PDB entry 1LCV | X-ray diffraction, 2.30 A resolution | chains A and B

# Chain A
Protein: streptavidin
Source organism: Streptomyces avidinii
UniProtKB: P22629 (SAV_STRAV); residues 15-135 here correspond to UniProt positions 39-159 (UniProt number = residue number + 24)
Chain sequence (121 residues; row label = number of the first residue in the row):
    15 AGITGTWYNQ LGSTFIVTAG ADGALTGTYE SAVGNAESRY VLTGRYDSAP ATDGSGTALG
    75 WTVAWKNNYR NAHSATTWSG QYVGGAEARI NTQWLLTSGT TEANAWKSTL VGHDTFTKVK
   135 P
Residues lining bound ligands: norbiotin (SNR): Asn23, Leu25, Ser27, Tyr43, Ser45, Val47, Gly48, Asn49, Ala50, Trp79, Ala86, Ser88, Thr90, Trp92, Trp108, Leu110, Asp128
Swiss-Prot annotation at these positions:
  - motif: Arg59 to Asp61 (Cell attachment site)
  - binding site (biotin): Tyr43, Tyr54, Trp92, Trp108, Trp120
What the authors report for this chain:
  - binding site for norbiotin: Trp120
  - self-association interface (contacts with another copy of this molecule): Trp120

# Chain B
Protein: streptavidin
Source organism: Streptomyces avidinii
UniProtKB: P22629 (SAV_STRAV); residues 215-335 here correspond to UniProt positions 39-159 (UniProt number = residue number - 176)
Chain sequence (121 residues; numbered 215 to 335; the number before each row is that of its first residue):
   215 AGITGTWYNQ LGSTFIVTAG ADGALTGTYE SAVGNAESRY VLTGRYDSAP ATDGSGTALG
   275 WTVAWKNNYR NAHSATTWSG QYVGGAEARI NTQWLLTSGT TEANAWKSTL VGHDTFTKVK
   335 P
Disordered / not traced: 215, 334-335
Residues lining bound ligands: norbiotin (SNR): Asn223, Leu225, Ser227, Tyr243, Ser245, Val247, Gly248, Asn249, Ala250, Trp279, Ala286, Ser288, Thr290, Trp292, Trp308, Leu310, Asp328
Swiss-Prot annotation at these positions:
  - motif: Arg259 to Asp261 (Cell attachment site)
  - binding site (biotin): Tyr243, Tyr254, Trp292, Trp308, Trp320

# How chain A and chain B interact
Pairs across the interface (81; chain A residue first):
  Val55(A) - Arg259(B)
  Thr57(A) - Thr257(B)  hydrogen bond
  Thr57(A) - Gly258(B)
  Thr57(A) - Arg259(B)
  Gly58(A) - Thr257(B)
  Arg59(A) - Val255(B)
  Arg59(A) - Thr257(B)
  Arg59(A) - Thr276(B)
  Arg59(A) - Ala278(B)
  Tyr60(A) - Ala278(B)
  Asp61(A) - Lys280(B)
  Asp61(A) - Asn285(B)  hydrogen bond
  Asp61(A) - His287(B)  salt bridge
  Ser62(A) - Lys280(B)
  Ala63(A) - Lys280(B)
  Ala63(A) - Asn285(B)  hydrogen bond (backbone-side chain)
  Ala63(A) - His287(B)
  Pro64(A) - His287(B)
  Ala65(A) - His287(B)
  Gly68(A) - Thr315(B)
  Ser69(A) - Thr314(B)
  Gly70(A) - Gly313(B)
  Gly70(A) - Thr314(B)  hydrogen bond (backbone-backbone)
  Ala72(A) - Ser288(B)
  Ala72(A) - Ala289(B)
  Ala72(A) - Thr311(B)
  Leu73(A) - Ala289(B)
  Gly74(A) - Thr276(B)  hydrogen bond (backbone-side chain)
  Gly74(A) - Thr291(B)
  Trp75(A) - Thr276(B)  hydrogen bond (backbone-side chain)
  Thr76(A) - Arg259(B)
  Thr76(A) - Gly274(B)  hydrogen bond (side chain-backbone)
  Thr76(A) - Trp275(B)  hydrogen bond (side chain-backbone)
  Ala78(A) - Arg259(B)
  Ala78(A) - Tyr260(B)
  Lys80(A) - Asp261(B)
  Lys80(A) - Ser262(B)
  Lys80(A) - Ala263(B)
  Asn85(A) - Asp261(B)  hydrogen bond
  Asn85(A) - Ala263(B)  hydrogen bond (side chain-backbone)
  His87(A) - Asp261(B)  salt bridge
  His87(A) - Ala263(B)  hydrogen bond (side chain-backbone)
  His87(A) - Pro264(B)
  His87(A) - Ala265(B)
  His87(A) - Ala272(B)
  Ser88(A) - Ala272(B)
  Ala89(A) - Ala272(B)
  Ala89(A) - Leu273(B)
  Ala89(A) - Ser293(B)
  Thr91(A) - Gly274(B)
  Thr91(A) - Thr291(B)
  Thr91(A) - Trp292(B)
  Thr91(A) - Ser293(B)
  Trp92(A) - Thr291(B)
  Ser93(A) - Ala289(B)
  Ser93(A) - Thr291(B)
  Ser93(A) - Leu309(B)  hydrogen bond (side chain-backbone)
  Ser93(A) - Thr311(B)  hydrogen bond
  Gly94(A) - Thr311(B)  hydrogen bond (backbone-side chain)
  Gln95(A) - Ser312(B)  hydrogen bond (side chain-backbone)
  Gln95(A) - Gly313(B)
  Gln95(A) - Thr314(B)  hydrogen bond
  Gln95(A) - Ser322(B)
  Gln107(A) - Leu309(B)
  Gln107(A) - Thr323(B)
  Trp108(A) - Leu309(B)
  Leu109(A) - Ser293(B)  hydrogen bond (backbone-side chain)
  Leu109(A) - Gln307(B)
  Leu109(A) - Leu309(B)  hydrophobic
  Thr111(A) - Ala272(B)
  Thr111(A) - Ser293(B)  hydrogen bond
  Thr111(A) - Gly294(B)
  Ser112(A) - Gln295(B)
  Gly113(A) - Gly270(B)
  Gly113(A) - Gln295(B)
  Thr114(A) - Ser269(B)
  Thr114(A) - Gly270(B)  hydrogen bond (backbone-backbone)
  Thr114(A) - Gln295(B)  hydrogen bond (backbone-side chain)
  Thr115(A) - Gly268(B)
  Ser122(A) - Gln295(B)
  Thr123(A) - Gln307(B)
Other interface residues (no listed pair), chain A (42 interface residues in all): Leu110, Glu116, Ala119
Other interface residues (no listed pair), chain B (43 interface residues in all): Val297, Arg303, Trp308, Leu310, Ala319

# In short
Chain A and chain B form an interface of 42 and 43 residues respectively, with 20 hydrogen bonds and 2 salt
bridges. Polar pairs include Asp61(A)-His287(B), His87(A)-Asp261(B) and Thr57(A)-Thr257(B). Chain A binds
norbiotin. Chain B binds norbiotin. The paper reports a binding site for norbiotin at Trp120(A); a
self-association interface involving Trp120(A).
Both chains are streptavidin (Streptomyces avidinii). Entry 1LCV (streptavidin-norbiotin complex) was
determined by X-ray diffraction (same publication as 1LCW, 1LCZ, 1LDO, 1LDQ and 1LEL).
